PDB entry 8SSU | X-ray diffraction, 2.89 A resolution | chains A and B of the 3 polymer chains in the assembly

[Chain A]
Name: Transcriptional repressor CTCF, LIM domain-binding protein 1
Organism: Homo sapiens
Notes: fragment: Zinc finger domains 3-11 of CTCF, Residues 195-258 of LDB1
UniProt: chimeric construct of P49711, Q86U70: residues 320-582 from P49711 (CTCF_HUMAN) positions 320-582 (same numbers); residues 601-664 from Q86U70 positions 195-258 (UniProt number = residue number - 406)
Sequence (345 residues; each row starts with the number of its first residue):
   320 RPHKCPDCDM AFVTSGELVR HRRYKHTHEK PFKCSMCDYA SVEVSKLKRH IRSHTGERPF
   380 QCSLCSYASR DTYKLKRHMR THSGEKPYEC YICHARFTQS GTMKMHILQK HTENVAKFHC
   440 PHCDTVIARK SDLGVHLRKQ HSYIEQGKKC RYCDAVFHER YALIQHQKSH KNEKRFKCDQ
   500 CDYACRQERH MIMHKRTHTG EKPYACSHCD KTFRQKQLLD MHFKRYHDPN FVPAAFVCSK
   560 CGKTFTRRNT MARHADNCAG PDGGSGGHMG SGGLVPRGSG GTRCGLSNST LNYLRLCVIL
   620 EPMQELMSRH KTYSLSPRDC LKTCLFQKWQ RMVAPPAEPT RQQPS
Unresolved in the structure: 553-664
Construct notes: linker (583-600)
Ion coordination: Zn2+ site 1: Cys324, Cys327, His340, His345; Zn2+ site 2: Cys353, Cys356, His369, His373; Zn2+ site 3: Cys381, Cys384, His397, His401; Zn2+ site 4: Cys409, Cys412, His425, His430; Zn2+ site 5: Cys439, Cys442, His455, His460; Zn2+ site 6: Cys469, Cys472, His485, His489; Zn2+ site 7: Cys497, Cys500, His513, His517; Zn2+ site 8: Cys525, Cys528, His541, His546

[Chain B]
Molecule: DNA (19-MER) Strand I
Sequence (19 nucleotides; numbered 1 to 19; the number before each row is that of its first residue):
     1 TGCGCCCCCT GCTGGTCCT

[How chain A and chain B interact]
Pairs across the interface (20):
  Gly335(A) with DT1(B), base contact
  Glu336(A) with DT1(B), base contact
  Arg339(A) with DG2(B), hydrogen bond to the base; DC3(B), base contact
  Glu362(A) with DC3(B), hydrogen bond to the base
  Val363(A) with DG2(B), phosphate contact
  Ser364(A) with DG2(B), sugar contact; DC3(B), base contact
  Lys365(A) with DG4(B), hydrogen bond to the base
  Tyr392(A) with DC6(B), base contact; DC7(B), hydrogen bond to the phosphate
  Lys395(A) with DC6(B), salt bridge to the phosphate
  Tyr407(A) with DC7(B), hydrogen bond to the phosphate
  Ser419(A) with DC8(B), hydrogen bond to the phosphate
  Lys423(A) with DC8(B), salt bridge to the phosphate; DC9(B), salt bridge to the phosphate
  Lys449(A) with DG11(B), salt bridge to the phosphate
  Ser450(A) with DC12(B), base contact
  Val454(A) with DT13(B), base contact
  Arg457(A) with DC12(B), salt bridge to the phosphate
Interface residues without a listed pair, chain A (22 interface residues in all): Thr333, Asp390, Lys393, Arg396, Gly420, Asp451
Interface residues without a listed pair, chain B (13 interface residues in all): DC5, DG14

[Summary]
The interface between chain A and chain B involves 22 residues on one side and 13 on the other, with 6
hydrogen bonds and 5 salt bridges. Polar contacts include Arg339(A)-DG2(B), Glu362(A)-DC3(B) and
Lys365(A)-DG4(B). Cys324(A), Cys327(A), His340(A) and His345(A) coordinate Zn2+ site 1.
Here chain A is Transcriptional repressor CTCF, LIM domain-binding protein 1 (Homo sapiens) and chain B is DNA
(19-MER) Strand I. Entry 8SSU (ZnFs 3-11 of CCCTC-binding factor (CTCF) Complexed with 19mer DNA) was
determined by X-ray diffraction (same publication as 8SSQ, 8SSR, 8SSS and 8SST).
